PDB entry 2ZTM | X-ray diffraction, 2.30 A resolution | chains A and C of the 4 polymer chains in the assembly

Chain A (and C):
Molecule: D(-)-3-hydroxybutyrate dehydrogenase
From: Pseudomonas fragi
Notes: EC 1.1.1.30; chain C of this document is another copy of the same molecule, construct and numbering; everything in this record applies to it too
UniProt: Q5KST5 (Q5KST5_PSEFR); numbering as in UniProt (aligned over 1-260)
Sequence (260 residues; each row starts with the number of its first residue):
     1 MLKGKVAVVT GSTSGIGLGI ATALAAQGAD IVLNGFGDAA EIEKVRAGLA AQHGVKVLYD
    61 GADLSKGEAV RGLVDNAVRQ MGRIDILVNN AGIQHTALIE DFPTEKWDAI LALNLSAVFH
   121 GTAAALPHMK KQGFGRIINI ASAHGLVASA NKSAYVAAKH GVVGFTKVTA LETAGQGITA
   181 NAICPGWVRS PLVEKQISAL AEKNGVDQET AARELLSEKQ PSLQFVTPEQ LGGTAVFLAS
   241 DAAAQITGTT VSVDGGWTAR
Unresolved in the structure: 1-5 (chain C: 204-213)
Sequence notes: engineered mutation Ser190 (Thr in Q5KST5)
Ion coordination: Mg2+: Arg260 (shared with 1 residue of chain D)
Small-molecule neighbours:
  - (3S)-3-hydroxybutanoic acid (3HL): Gln94, Ser142, His144, Lys152, Tyr155, Pro185, Gly186, Trp187, Leu192, Gln196, Trp257
  - NAD (nicotinamide-adenine-dinucleotide): Gly11, Ser12, Thr13, Ser14, Gly15, Ile16, Gly17, Asn34, Gly35, Phe36, Ala62, Asp63, Leu64, Ser65, Asn90, Ala91, Gly92, Ile93, Leu113, Asn114, Ile140, Ala141, Ser142, Tyr155, Lys159, Pro185, Gly186, Trp187, Val188, Ser190, Pro191, Leu192, Val193
From the paper describing this entry:
  - conformationally variable residues (order/disorder transition): Asn204 to Arg213
  - catalytic residues: Tyr155
  - mutagenesis - Q94A, H144A, K152E, K152Q, K152R, W187A, W187F, W187T, W187Y, Q196A, Q196E, Q196N, L215A, W257F, W257Y: decreased catalytic activity
  - mutagenesis - K152A, Y155F, W257A: abolished catalytic activity
  - mutagenesis - L215V: decreased catalytic activity on D-3-HB
  - mutagenesis - L215V: unchanged catalytic activity on NAD
  - mutagenesis - Y155F: abolished binding to D-3-HB

Interface between chain A and chain C:
Residue-residue contacts - 72 pairs, chain A then chain C:
  Arg71(A) - Thr104(C)
  Ala97(A) - Glu172(C)
  Leu98(A) - Glu172(C)
  Ile99(A) - Phe119(C)
  Ile99(A) - Ala123(C)  hydrophobic
  Ile99(A) - Leu126(C)  hydrophobic
  Ile99(A) - Phe165(C)  hydrophobic
  Ile99(A) - Thr169(C)
  Ile99(A) - Glu172(C)  hydrogen bond (backbone-side chain)
  Glu100(A) - Ala123(C)
  Glu100(A) - Leu126(C)
  Glu100(A) - Pro127(C)
  Glu100(A) - Lys130(C)  salt bridge
  Phe102(A) - Phe119(C)
  Thr104(A) - Arg71(C)
  Thr104(A) - His120(C)
  Trp107(A) - Ser116(C)  hydrogen bond
  Trp107(A) - Phe119(C)  hydrophobic
  Trp107(A) - Phe165(C)  hydrophobic
  Leu111(A) - Ser116(C)
  Leu115(A) - Leu111(C)  hydrophobic
  Ser116(A) - Trp107(C)  hydrogen bond
  Ser116(A) - Leu111(C)
  Phe119(A) - Ile99(C)
  Phe119(A) - Phe102(C)
  Phe119(A) - Trp107(C)  hydrophobic
  His120(A) - Thr104(C)
  Thr122(A) - Ile99(C)
  Ala123(A) - Ile99(C)
  Ala123(A) - Glu100(C)
  Leu126(A) - Ile99(C)  hydrophobic
  Leu126(A) - Glu100(C)
  Pro127(A) - Glu100(C)
  Lys130(A) - Leu98(C)
  Lys130(A) - Glu100(C)  salt bridge
  Leu146(A) - Lys167(C)  hydrogen bond (backbone-side chain)
  Ala148(A) - Lys167(C)
  Ala148(A) - Val168(C)  hydrophobic
  Ala148(A) - Leu171(C)
  Ser149(A) - Val168(C)
  Ser149(A) - Leu171(C)
  Ala150(A) - Leu171(C)
  Ala150(A) - Glu172(C)
  Asn151(A) - Glu172(C)  hydrogen bond (backbone-side chain)
  Ser153(A) - Phe165(C)
  Ser153(A) - Val168(C)
  Val156(A) - Gly164(C)
  Val156(A) - Val168(C)  hydrophobic
  Ala157(A) - Gly161(C)
  His160(A) - His160(C)
  His160(A) - Gly164(C)
  His160(A) - Lys167(C)  hydrogen bond
  Gly161(A) - Ala157(C)
  Gly164(A) - Val156(C)
  Gly164(A) - His160(C)
  Phe165(A) - Ile99(C)  hydrophobic
  Phe165(A) - Trp107(C)  hydrophobic
  Phe165(A) - Ser153(C)
  Lys167(A) - Leu146(C)  hydrogen bond (side chain-backbone)
  Lys167(A) - Ala148(C)
  Lys167(A) - His160(C)  hydrogen bond
  Val168(A) - Ala148(C)  hydrophobic
  Val168(A) - Ser149(C)
  Val168(A) - Ser153(C)
  Val168(A) - Val156(C)  hydrophobic
  Thr169(A) - Ile99(C)
  Leu171(A) - Ala148(C)
  Leu171(A) - Ser149(C)
  Glu172(A) - Leu98(C)
  Glu172(A) - Ile99(C)  hydrogen bond (side chain-backbone)
  Glu172(A) - Ala150(C)
  Glu172(A) - Asn151(C)  hydrogen bond (side chain-backbone)
Also at the interface, not in a pair above, chain A (37 interface residues in all): Lys152, Val163
Also at the interface, not in a pair above, chain C (37 interface residues in all): Ala97, Leu115, Thr122, Lys152, Val163

Summary:
Chain A and chain C each contribute 37 residues to their interface; the contacts include 10 hydrogen bonds and
2 salt bridges. Among the polar pairs are Glu100(A)-Lys130(C), Ile99(A)-Glu172(C) and Trp107(A)-Ser116(C). The
paper reports the catalytic residue Tyr155(A); Q94A, H144A and K152E of chain A, among others, reduce
catalytic activity; 19 substitutions were tested in all.
Chain A and chain C are both D(-)-3-hydroxybutyrate dehydrogenase (Pseudomonas fragi); the structure, T190S
mutant of D-3-hydroxybutyrate dehydrogenase, was determined by X-ray diffraction together with 2ZTL, 2ZTU and
2ZTV from the same study.
